Entry 5FJ8 (electron microscopy, 3.90 A resolution); this record covers chains B and C of the 20 polymer chains in the assembly.

Chain B:
Protein: DNA-directed RNA polymerase III subunit RPC2
From: Saccharomyces cerevisiae
Notes: EC 2.7.7.6
UniProtKB: P22276 (RPC2_YEAST); numbering as in UniProt (aligned over 1-1149)
Sequence (1149 residues; row label = number of the first residue in the row):
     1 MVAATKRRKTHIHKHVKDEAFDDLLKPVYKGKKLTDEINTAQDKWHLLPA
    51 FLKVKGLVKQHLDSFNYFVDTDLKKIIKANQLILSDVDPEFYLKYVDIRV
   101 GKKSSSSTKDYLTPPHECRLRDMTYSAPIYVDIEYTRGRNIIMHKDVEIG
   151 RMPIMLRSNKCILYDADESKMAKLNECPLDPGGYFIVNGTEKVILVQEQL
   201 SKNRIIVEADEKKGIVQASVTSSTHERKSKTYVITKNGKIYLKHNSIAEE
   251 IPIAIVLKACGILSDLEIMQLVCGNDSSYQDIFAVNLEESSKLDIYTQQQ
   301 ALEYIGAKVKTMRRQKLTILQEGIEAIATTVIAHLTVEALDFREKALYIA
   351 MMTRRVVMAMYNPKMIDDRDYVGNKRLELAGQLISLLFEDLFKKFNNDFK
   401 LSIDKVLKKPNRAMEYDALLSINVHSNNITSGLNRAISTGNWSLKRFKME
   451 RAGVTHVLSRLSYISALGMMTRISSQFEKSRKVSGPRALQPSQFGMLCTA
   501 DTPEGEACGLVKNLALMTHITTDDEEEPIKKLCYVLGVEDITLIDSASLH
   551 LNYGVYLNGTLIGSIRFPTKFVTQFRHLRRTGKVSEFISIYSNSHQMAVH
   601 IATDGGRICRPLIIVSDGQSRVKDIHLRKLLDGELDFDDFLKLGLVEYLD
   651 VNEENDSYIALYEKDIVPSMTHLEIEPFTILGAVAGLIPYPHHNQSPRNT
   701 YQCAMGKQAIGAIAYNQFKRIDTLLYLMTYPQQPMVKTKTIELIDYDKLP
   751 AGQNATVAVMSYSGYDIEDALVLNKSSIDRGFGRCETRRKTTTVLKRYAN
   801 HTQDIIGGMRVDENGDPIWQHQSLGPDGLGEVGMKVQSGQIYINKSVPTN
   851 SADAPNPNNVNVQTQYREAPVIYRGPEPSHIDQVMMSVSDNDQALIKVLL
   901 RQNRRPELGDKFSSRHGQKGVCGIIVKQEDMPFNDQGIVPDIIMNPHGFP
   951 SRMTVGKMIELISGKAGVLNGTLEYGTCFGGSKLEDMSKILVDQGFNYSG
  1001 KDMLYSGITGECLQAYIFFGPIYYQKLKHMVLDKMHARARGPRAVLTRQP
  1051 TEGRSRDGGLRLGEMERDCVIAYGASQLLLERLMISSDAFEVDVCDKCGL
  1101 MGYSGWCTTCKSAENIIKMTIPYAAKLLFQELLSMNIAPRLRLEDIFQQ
Disordered / not traced: 1-35
Swiss-Prot annotation at these positions:
  - zinc finger: Cys-1095 to Cys-1110 (C4-type)
  - binding site (Zn(2+)): Cys-1095, Cys-1098, Cys-1107, Cys-1110
Ion coordination: Zn2+: Cys-1098, Cys-1107, Cys-1110

Chain C:
Protein: DNA-directed RNA polymerases I and III subunit RPAC1
From: Saccharomyces cerevisiae
UniProtKB: P07703 (RPAC1_YEAST); residues 1-335 here = UniProt positions 1-335
Sequence (335 residues; numbered 1 to 335; the number before each row is that of its first residue):
     1 MSNIVGIEYNRVTNTTSTDFPGFSKDAENEWNVEKFKKDFEVNISSLDAR
    51 EANFDLINIDTSIANAFRRIMISEVPSVAAEYVYFFNNTSVIQDEVLAHR
   101 IGLVPLKVDPDMLTWVDSNLPDDEKFTDENTIVLSLNVKCTRNPDAPKGS
   151 TDPKELYNNAHVYARDLKFEPQGRQSTTFADCPVVPADPDILLAKLRPGQ
   201 EISLKAHCILGIGGDHAKFSPVSTASYRLLPQINILQPIKGESARRFQKC
   251 FPPGVIGIDEGSDEAYVKDARKDTVSREVLRYEEFADKVKLGRVRNHFIF
   301 NVESAGAMTPEEIFFKSVRILKNKAEYLKNCPITQ
Swiss-Prot annotation at these positions:
  - modified residue: Ser-2 (N-acetylserine), Ser-17 (Phosphoserine)

How chain B and chain C interact:
Residue-residue contacts (60):
  Tyr-730(B) / Val-96(C)
  Tyr-730(B) / Arg-100(C)
  Lys-775(B) / Asp-215(C)  hydrogen bond (side chain-backbone)
  Ser-776(B) / Ala-217(C)
  Asp-779(B) / His-99(C)  hydrogen bond (backbone-side chain)
  Asp-779(B) / His-216(C)  salt bridge
  Asp-779(B) / Ala-217(C)  hydrogen bond (side chain-backbone)
  Arg-780(B) / His-99(C)
  Arg-784(B) / His-99(C)
  Glu-786(B) / Gln-93(C)
  Glu-786(B) / Val-96(C)
  Arg-788(B) / Gln-93(C)
  His-880(B) / Glu-95(C)  salt bridge
  Arg-901(B) / Gln-93(C)
  Arg-901(B) / Asp-94(C)  salt bridge
  Arg-901(B) / Glu-95(C)  salt bridge
  Asn-903(B) / Glu-95(C)
  Gln-928(B) / Ile-72(C)
  Glu-929(B) / Arg-68(C)  hydrogen bond (backbone-side chain)
  Glu-929(B) / Arg-69(C)  salt bridge
  Glu-929(B) / Ile-72(C)
  Glu-929(B) / Ser-73(C)  hydrogen bond
  Asp-930(B) / Arg-69(C)  salt bridge
  Phe-933(B) / Tyr-227(C)
  Asn-934(B) / Tyr-227(C)
  Asp-935(B) / Arg-228(C)
  Asp-935(B) / Thr-274(C)
  Gly-937(B) / Ser-226(C)
  Val-992(B) / Glu-278(C)
  Gly-995(B) / Thr-274(C)
  Gly-995(B) / Ser-276(C)
  Phe-996(B) / Ser-276(C)  hydrogen bond (backbone-side chain)
  Asn-997(B) / Ser-276(C)  hydrogen bond (backbone-side chain)
  Asn-997(B) / Arg-277(C)
  Tyr-998(B) / Arg-281(C)
  Lys-1001(B) / Arg-277(C)
  Asp-1002(B) / Arg-277(C)
  Met-1003(B) / Val-275(C)  hydrophobic
  Met-1003(B) / Arg-293(C)
  Tyr-1005(B) / Leu-229(C)
  Tyr-1005(B) / Arg-293(C)  hydrogen bond
  Gly-1007(B) / Arg-69(C)  hydrogen bond (backbone-side chain)
  Ile-1008(B) / Asn-65(C)  hydrogen bond (backbone-side chain)
  Ile-1008(B) / Arg-69(C)
  Thr-1009(B) / Thr-61(C)
  Thr-1009(B) / Asn-65(C)
  Gly-1010(B) / Thr-61(C)
  Gly-1010(B) / Asn-65(C)
  Gly-1010(B) / Tyr-227(C)  hydrogen bond (backbone-side chain)
  Glu-1011(B) / Thr-15(C)
  Cys-1012(B) / Thr-15(C)
  Cys-1012(B) / Leu-229(C)  hydrophobic
  Leu-1013(B) / Val-12(C)
  Gln-1014(B) / Val-12(C)  hydrogen bond (backbone-backbone)
  Tyr-1016(B) / Ile-7(C)
  Tyr-1016(B) / Glu-8(C)  hydrogen bond (side chain-backbone)
  Tyr-1016(B) / Tyr-9(C)
  Tyr-1016(B) / Arg-11(C)
  Tyr-1016(B) / Val-12(C)  hydrophobic
  Tyr-1016(B) / Arg-277(C)
Also at the interface, not in a pair above, chain B (42 interface residues in all): Phe-718, Thr-729, Gly-781, Gln-936, Ser-1006, Ala-1015
Also at the interface, not in a pair above, chain C (37 interface residues in all): Ile-70, Leu-103, Gly-214, Lys-218, Cys-250

In short:
42 residues of chain B and 37 residues of chain C are in contact; the contacts include 13 hydrogen bonds and 6
salt bridges. Polar contacts include Asp-779(B)/His-216(C), His-880(B)/Glu-95(C) and Arg-901(B)/Asp-94(C).
Curated annotation (UniProt) lists 4 Zn2+-binding residues on chain B.
Chain B is DNA-directed RNA polymerase III subunit RPC2 and chain C is DNA-directed RNA polymerases I and III
subunit RPAC1, both from Saccharomyces cerevisiae; the structure, Cryo-EM structure of yeast RNA polymerase
III elongation complex at 3. 9 A, was determined by electron microscopy (same publication as 5FJ9 and 5FJA).
